PDB entry 8XWM | electron microscopy, 3.71 A resolution | chains D and R

# Chain D
Name: C-X-C motif chemokine 6
Source organism: Homo sapiens
UniProtKB: P80162 (CXCL6_HUMAN); residues 1-77 here correspond to UniProt positions 38-114 (UniProt number = residue number + 37)
Amino-acid sequence (77 residues; row label = number of the first residue in the row):
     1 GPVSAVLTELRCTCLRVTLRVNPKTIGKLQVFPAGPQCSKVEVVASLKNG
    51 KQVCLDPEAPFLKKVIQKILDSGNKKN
Disordered / not traced: 1-4, 70-77
Disulfide bonds: Cys12-Cys38, Cys14-Cys54

# Chain R
Name: C-X-C chemokine receptor type 2
Source organism: Homo sapiens
UniProtKB: P25025 (CXCR2_HUMAN); residues 2-360 here = UniProt positions 2-360
Amino-acid sequence (416 residues; row label = number of the first residue in the row; numbers below 1 keep their minus sign (Met-55 is residue -55)):
   -55 MGKTIIALSYIFCLVFADYKDDDDAANFTPVNGSSGNQSVRLVTSSSLEV
    -5 LFQGPGSEDFNMESDSFEDFWKGEDLSNYSYSSTLPPFLLDAAPCEPESL
    45 EINKYFVVIIYALVFLLSLLGNSLVMLVILYSRVGRSVTDVYLLNLALAD
    95 LLFALTLPIWAASKVNGWIFGTFLCKVVSLLKEVNFYSGILLLACISVDR
   145 YLAIVHATRTLTQKRYLVKFICLSIWGLSLLLALPVLLFRRTVYSSNVSP
   195 ACYEDMGNNTANWRMLLRILPQSFGFIVPLLIMLFCYGFTLRTLFKAHMG
   245 QKHRAMRVIFAVVLIFLLCWLPYNLVLLADTLMRTQVIQETCERRNHIDR
   295 ALDATEILGILHSCLNPLIYAFIGQKFRHGLLKILAIHGLISKDSLPKDS
   345 RPSFVGSSSGHTSTTL
Disordered / not traced: -55 to 32, 331-360
Sequence notes: initiating methionine (-55); expression tag (-54 to 1)
Disulfide bonds: Cys39-Cys286, Cys119-Cys196
Swiss-Prot annotation at these positions:
  - site: Asp35, Ala36 (Microbial infection: Cleavage)
  - modified residue (Phosphoserine): Ser347, Ser351, Ser352, Ser353
  - glycosylation: Asn22 (N-linked (GlcNAc...) asparagine)

# Chain D / chain R interface
Contacting residue pairs (44):
  Ala5(D) with Asn191(R); Ser193(R), hydrogen bond (backbone-side chain)
  Val6(D) with Lys108(R); Ser193(R)
  Leu7(D) with Pro41(R), hydrophobic; Val192(R), hydrophobic; Ala195(R); Asp293(R)
  Thr8(D) with Tyr197(R); Asp293(R)
  Glu9(D) with Tyr197(R); Arg208(R), salt bridge; Arg212(R), salt bridge; Asp274(R); Arg278(R), salt bridge; Leu296(R)
  Leu10(D) with Val187(R), hydrophobic; Val192(R), hydrophobic; Tyr197(R), hydrophobic; Arg278(R), hydrogen bond (backbone-side chain)
  Arg11(D) with Met277(R); Arg278(R); Arg289(R); Asp293(R), salt bridge
  Cys12(D) with Arg289(R), hydrogen bond (backbone-side chain)
  Thr13(D) with Pro38(R); Cys39(R); Asn191(R)
  Leu15(D) with Glu284(R); Arg289(R)
  Arg16(D) with Asp35(R), salt bridge; Ala36(R)
  Ala34(D) with Asn202(R), hydrogen bond (backbone-side chain)
  Gly35(D) with Gly201(R); Asn202(R)
  Pro36(D) with Val187(R), hydrophobic; Tyr197(R); Glu198(R)
  Gln37(D) with Ser189(R), hydrogen bond
  Cys38(D) with Asn202(R)
  Ser39(D) with Asn202(R); Asn203(R), hydrogen bond
  Gln52(D) with Ala37(R); Pro38(R)
Other interface residues (no listed pair), chain D (24 interface residues in all): Val17, Thr18, Phe32, Val44, Val53, Cys54
Other interface residues (no listed pair), chain R (33 interface residues in all): Tyr188, Ser190, Asp199, Thr204, Thr285, Cys286

# Overview
Chain D and chain R form an interface of 24 and 33 residues respectively, with 6 hydrogen bonds and 5 salt
bridges. Polar pairs include Glu9(D)-Arg208(R), Glu9(D)-Arg212(R) and Glu9(D)-Arg278(R).
Chain D is C-X-C motif chemokine 6 and chain R is C-X-C chemokine receptor type 2, both from Homo sapiens; the
structure, Structure of CXCR2 bound to CXCL6 (Ligand-receptor focused map), was determined by electron
microscopy together with 8XVU, 8XWA, 8XWF, 8XWN, 8XWS, 8XWV and 6 further entries from the same study.
